8YLG - chains A and D of the 4 polymer chains in the assembly; structure by X-ray diffraction, 1.80 A resolution.

# Chain A
Protein: MarR family transcriptional regulator
Source organism: Burkholderia thailandensis
UniProt: A0A2N8QSC4 (A0A2N8QSC4_BURTH); numbering as in UniProt (aligned over 1-164)
Sequence (169 residues; numbered -4 to 164; the number before each row is that of its first residue; numbers below 1 keep their minus sign (Ser-4 is residue -4)):
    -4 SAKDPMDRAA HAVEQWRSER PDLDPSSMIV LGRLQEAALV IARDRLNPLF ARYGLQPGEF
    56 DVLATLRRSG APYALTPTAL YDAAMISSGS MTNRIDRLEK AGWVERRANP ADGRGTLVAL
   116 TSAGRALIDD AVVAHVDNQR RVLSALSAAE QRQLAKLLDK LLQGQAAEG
Disordered / not traced: -4 to 0, 162-164
Differences from the reference sequence: expression tag (-4 to 0)

# Chain D
Molecule: 28-nt DNA strand
Sequence (28 nucleotides; each row starts with the number of its first residue):
     1 CAAGTTATCT TGACGTAGAG ACATGTCG

# Interface between chain A and chain D
Contacting residue pairs (20):
  Gln51(A) - DG15(D)  phosphate contact
  Glu54(A) - DG15(D)  phosphate contact
  Met80(A) - DA17(D)  phosphate contact
  Ile81(A) - DA17(D)  phosphate contact
  Ser82(A) - DA17(D)  hydrogen bond to the phosphate
  Ser82(A) - DG18(D)  hydrogen bond to the base
  Gly84(A) - DG18(D)  base contact
  Ser85(A) - DT16(D)  sugar contact
  Ser85(A) - DA17(D)  hydrogen bond to the phosphate
  Asn88(A) - DG15(D)  hydrogen bond to the phosphate
  Asn88(A) - DT16(D)  base contact
  Arg89(A) - DT16(D)  salt bridge to the phosphate
  Arg92(A) - DC14(D)  sugar contact
  Arg92(A) - DG15(D)  salt bridge to the phosphate
  Asp107(A) - DG25(D)  sugar contact
  Gly108(A) - DT24(D)  phosphate contact
  Gly108(A) - DG25(D)  hydrogen bond to the phosphate
  Arg109(A) - DA23(D)  base contact
  Arg109(A) - DT24(D)  base contact
  Arg109(A) - DG25(D)  hydrogen bond to the sugar

# Summary
13 residues of chain A face 8 of chain D across their interface, with 6 hydrogen bonds and 2 salt bridges.
Polar pairs include Ser82(A)-DG18(D), Arg109(A)-DG25(D) and Ser82(A)-DA17(D).
Here chain A is MarR family transcriptional regulator (Burkholderia thailandensis) and chain D is a 28-nt DNA
strand. Entry 8YLG (Crystal structure of Burkholderia thailandensis MftR in complex with operator DNA) was
determined by X-ray diffraction (same publication as 8YLI).
